8QYF - chains A and K of the 14 polymer chains in the assembly; structure by X-ray diffraction, 2.33 A resolution.

== Chain A (and K) ==
Molecule: ATP-dependent Clp protease proteolytic subunit
From: Staphylococcus epidermidis
Notes: chain K of this document is another copy of the same molecule, construct and numbering; everything in this record applies to it too
Reference sequence: A0A0N1MQL5 (A0A0N1MQL5_STAEP); residue numbers follow UniProt; this construct covers 1-194
Sequence (200 residues; numbered 1 to 200; the number before each row is that of its first residue):
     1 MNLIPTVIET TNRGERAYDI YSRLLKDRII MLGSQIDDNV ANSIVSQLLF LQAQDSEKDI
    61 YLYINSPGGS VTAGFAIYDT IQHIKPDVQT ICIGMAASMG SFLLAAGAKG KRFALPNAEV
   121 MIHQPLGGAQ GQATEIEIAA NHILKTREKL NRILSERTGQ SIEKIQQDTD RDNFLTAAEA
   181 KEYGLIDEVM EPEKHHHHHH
Disordered / not traced: 1-3, 9-16, 193-200 (chain K: 1-3, 7-17, 193-200)
Covalent attachments: ixazomib (6V8) linked to Ser-98
Sequence notes: expression tag (195-200)
Residues lining bound ligands: ixazomib (6V8; [(1R)-1-[2-[[2,5-bis(chloranyl)phenyl]carbonylamino]ethanoylamino]-3-methyl-butyl]boronic acid): Pro-67, Gly-68, Gly-69, Ser-70, Val-71, Ala-97, Met-99, His-123, Gln-124, Pro-125, Leu-126, Gly-127, His-142, Ile-143, Thr-146, Leu-150
From the paper describing this entry:
  - binding site for ixazomib: Ser-98
  - catalytic residues: Ser-98
  - conformationally variable residues (side-chain flip): Asn-42
  - catalytic residues: His-123, Asp-172 (citing earlier work)
  - mutagenesis - S98A: abolished catalytic activity

== Interface between chain A and chain K ==
Residue-residue contacts - 41 pairs, chain A then chain K:
  Gln-124(A) with Gln-132(K); Ala-133(K), hydrogen bond (side chain-backbone); Thr-134(K), hydrogen bond (side chain-backbone)
  Pro-125(A) with Gln-132(K); Ala-133(K), hydrogen bond (backbone-backbone)
  Leu-126(A) with Gly-131(K); Gln-132(K)
  Gly-127(A) with Gln-130(K); Gly-131(K), hydrogen bond (backbone-backbone); Ile-136(K)
  Gly-128(A) with Ala-129(K); Gln-130(K); Ile-136(K)
  Ala-129(A) with Gly-128(K); Ala-129(K), hydrogen bond (backbone-backbone)
  Gln-130(A) with Gly-127(K); Gly-128(K)
  Gly-131(A) with Leu-126(K); Gly-127(K), hydrogen bond (backbone-backbone)
  Gln-132(A) with Gln-124(K); Pro-125(K); Leu-126(K); Asp-170(K), hydrogen bond (side chain-backbone)
  Ala-133(A) with Gln-124(K), hydrogen bond (backbone-side chain); Pro-125(K), hydrogen bond (backbone-backbone); Ile-143(K), hydrophobic
  Thr-134(A) with Gln-124(K), hydrogen bond (backbone-side chain); Arg-147(K), hydrogen bond
  Ile-136(A) with Gly-127(K); Gly-128(K); Ala-140(K), hydrophobic; Ile-143(K), hydrophobic
  Glu-137(A) with Leu-144(K)
  Ala-140(A) with Ile-136(K), hydrophobic; Ala-140(K), hydrophobic
  Ile-143(A) with Ala-133(K), hydrophobic; Ile-136(K), hydrophobic
  Leu-144(A) with Ala-133(K); Glu-137(K)
  Arg-147(A) with Thr-134(K), hydrogen bond
  Asp-170(A) with Gln-132(K), hydrogen bond (backbone-side chain)
Interface residues without a listed pair, chain A (20 interface residues in all): Thr-169, Arg-171
Interface residues without a listed pair, chain K (19 interface residues in all): Arg-171

== Summary ==
The interface between chain A and chain K involves 20 residues on one side and 19 on the other, with 13
hydrogen bonds. Polar contacts include Gln-124(A)/Ala-133(K), Gln-124(A)/Thr-134(K) and Gln-132(A)/Asp-170(K).
Ixazomib is covalently linked to Ser-98(A). From the paper: catalytic residues Ser-98(A), His-123(A) and
Asp-172(A); S98A of chain A abolishes catalytic activity.
Both chains are ATP-dependent Clp protease proteolytic subunit (Staphylococcus epidermidis). Entry 8QYF
(Crystal structure of ClpP from Staphylococcus epidermidis in complex with ixazomib) was determined by X-ray
diffraction, deposited together with 8CJ4.
